PDB entry 8HQZ | electron microscopy, 3.80 A resolution | chains L and S of the 13 polymer chains in the assembly

Chain L:
Protein: Minor tail protein
Source organism: Escherichia phage DT57C
Reference sequence: A0A0A7RSL6 (A0A0A7RSL6_9CAUD); residues 1-300 here = UniProt positions 1-300
Chain sequence (300 residues; row label = number of the first residue in the row):
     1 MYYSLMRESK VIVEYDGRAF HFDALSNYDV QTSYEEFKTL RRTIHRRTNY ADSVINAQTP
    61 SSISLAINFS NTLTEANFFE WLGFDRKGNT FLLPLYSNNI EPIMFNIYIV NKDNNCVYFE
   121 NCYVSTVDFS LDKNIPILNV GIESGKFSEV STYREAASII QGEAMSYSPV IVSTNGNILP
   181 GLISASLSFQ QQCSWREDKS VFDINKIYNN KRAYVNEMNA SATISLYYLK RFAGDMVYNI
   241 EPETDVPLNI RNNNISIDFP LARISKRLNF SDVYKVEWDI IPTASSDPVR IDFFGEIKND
Disordered / not traced: 1, 298-300

Chain S:
Protein: L-shaped tail fiber assembly
Source organism: Escherichia phage DT57C
Reference sequence: A0A0A7RUJ8 (A0A0A7RUJ8_9CAUD); residues 1-140 here = UniProt positions 1-140
Chain sequence (140 residues; row label = number of the first residue in the row):
     1 MSTENRVIDI VVDEKVPYGL IMQFMDVDDS VYPPSEIPVN LTGYSLRGTI KSSLDENAET
    61 LASFTTSIID AAQGAAAISL SVADVTNIGE KASKERDKYN PRQRFAGYYD ILMTRDVIGS
   121 EVSSFRIMEG KVYISDGVTQ
Disordered / not traced: 1

Chain L / chain S interface:
Residue-residue contacts - 19 pairs, chain L then chain S:
  Glu8(L) with Tyr99(S), hydrogen bond (backbone-side chain)
  Arg18(L) with Glu4(S); Asn5(S)
  Thr74(L) with Glu4(S)
  Asn77(L) with Glu4(S), hydrogen bond
  Asn98(L) with Tyr32(S), hydrogen bond
  Asn111(L) with Tyr99(S)
  Lys112(L) with Tyr99(S)
  Tyr153(L) with Tyr99(S)
  Glu155(L) with Asp9(S); Val11(S)
  Ala156(L) with Asp9(S)
  Ala157(L) with Asp9(S), hydrogen bond (backbone-side chain); Lys131(S); Tyr133(S)
  Ser158(L) with Val7(S); Asp9(S), hydrogen bond (backbone-side chain)
  Ile159(L) with Glu4(S); Val7(S), hydrophobic
Also at the interface, not in a pair above, chain L (17 interface residues in all): Ser9, Lys10, Phe20, Val110
Also at the interface, not in a pair above, chain S (10 interface residues in all): Lys98

Overview:
The interface between chain L and chain S involves 17 residues on one side and 10 on the other, with 5
hydrogen bonds. Polar pairs include Glu8(L)-Tyr99(S), Asn77(L)-Glu4(S) and Asn98(L)-Tyr32(S).
Here chain L is Minor tail protein and chain S is L-shaped tail fiber assembly, both from Escherichia phage
DT57C. Entry 8HQZ (Baseplate of DT57C bacteriophage in the full state) was determined by electron microscopy
together with 8HO3, 8HQK, 8HQO, 8HRE and 8HRG from the same study.
